PDB entry 6F3O | X-ray diffraction, 1.75 A resolution | chains A and C of the 4 polymer chains in the assembly

[Chain A (and C)]
Name: Adenosylhomocysteinase
Organism: Pseudomonas aeruginosa (strain ATCC 15692 / DSM 22644 / CIP 104116 / JCM 14847 / LMG 12228 / 1C / PRS 101 / PAO1)
Notes: EC 3.3.1.1; chain C of this document is another copy of the same molecule, construct and numbering; everything in this record applies to it too
Reference sequence: Q9I685 (SAHH_PSEAE); residue numbers follow UniProt; this construct covers 1-469
Sequence (472 residues; row label = number of the first residue in the row; numbers below 1 keep their minus sign (Ser-2 is residue -2)):
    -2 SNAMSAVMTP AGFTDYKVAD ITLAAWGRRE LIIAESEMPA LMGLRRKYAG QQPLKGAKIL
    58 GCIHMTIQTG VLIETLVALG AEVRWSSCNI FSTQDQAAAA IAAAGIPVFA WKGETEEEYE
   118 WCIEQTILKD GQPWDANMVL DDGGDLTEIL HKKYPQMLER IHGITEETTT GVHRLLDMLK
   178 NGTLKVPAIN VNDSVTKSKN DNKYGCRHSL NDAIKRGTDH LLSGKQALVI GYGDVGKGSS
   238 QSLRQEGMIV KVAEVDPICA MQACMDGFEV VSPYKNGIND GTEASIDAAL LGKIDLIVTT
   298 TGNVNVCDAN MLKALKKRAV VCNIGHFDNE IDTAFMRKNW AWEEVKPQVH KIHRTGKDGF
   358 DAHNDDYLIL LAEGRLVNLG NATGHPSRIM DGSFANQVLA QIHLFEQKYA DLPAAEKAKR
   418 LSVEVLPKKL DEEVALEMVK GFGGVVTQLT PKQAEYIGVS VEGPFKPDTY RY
Disordered / not traced: -2 to 9
Differences from the reference sequence: expression tag (-2 to 0)
UniProt features mapped onto this chain:
  - binding site (substrate): Thr63, Asp139, Glu164, Lys194, Asp198
  - binding site (NAD(+)): Thr165 to Thr167, Asn199, Gly228 to Gly233, Glu251, Asn300, Ile321 to His323, Asn375
Ion coordination: K+: Gln65, Thr380, His382; Zn2+: Cys85, Asp139, His323
Small-molecule neighbours:
  - adenine (ADE): Ile60, His61, Thr63, Gln65, Thr66, Asn375, Leu376, Thr380, Gly381, His382, Met387, Phe391
  - NAD (nicotinamide-adenine-dinucleotide), molecule 1: Thr165, Thr166, Thr167, Lys194, Asp198, Asn199, Cys203, Ile227, Gly228, Tyr229, Gly230, Asp231, Val232, Gly233, Ala250, Glu251, Val252, Asp253, Cys256, Thr297, Thr298, Gly299, Asn300, Val303, Ile321, Gly322, His323, Leu373, Asn375, His382
  - NAD, molecule 2: Leu446, Gln450, Ile454, Lys463, Tyr467
Reported in the primary citation:
  - K+ coordination: Gln65, Thr380, His382
  - Zn2+ coordination: Cys85, Asp139, His323
  - binding site for adenine: Gln65
  - conformationally variable residues (side-chain flip): His323
  - mutagenesis - Q65A: decreased catalytic activity on K+ ions
  - mutagenesis - Q65A: decreased binding to adenosine

[Interface between chain A and chain C]
Contacting residue pairs (72):
  Trp23(A) - Val342(C)
  Trp23(A) - Lys343(C)
  Arg26(A) - Glu340(C)
  Arg26(A) - Glu341(C)  hydrogen bond (side chain-backbone)
  Arg26(A) - Val342(C)  hydrogen bond (side chain-backbone)
  Glu27(A) - Lys343(C)
  Ile29(A) - Ala359(C)
  Ile29(A) - His360(C)
  Ile30(A) - His217(C)
  Ser33(A) - Arg315(C)
  Ser33(A) - Tyr364(C)
  Glu34(A) - His217(C)  salt bridge
  Glu34(A) - Lys222(C)  salt bridge
  Arg204(A) - Gln242(C)  hydrogen bond (side chain-backbone)
  Arg204(A) - Glu243(C)
  Arg204(A) - Gly244(C)
  His205(A) - Lys212(C)  hydrogen bond (backbone-side chain)
  His205(A) - His217(C)
  His205(A) - Leu218(C)
  Asn208(A) - Lys212(C)  hydrogen bond
  Asn208(A) - Glu243(C)
  Asp209(A) - Lys212(C)
  Lys212(A) - His205(C)  hydrogen bond (side chain-backbone)
  Lys212(A) - Asn208(C)  hydrogen bond
  Lys212(A) - Asp209(C)
  Lys212(A) - Arg213(C)  hydrogen bond (backbone-side chain)
  Arg213(A) - Lys212(C)  hydrogen bond (side chain-backbone)
  Arg213(A) - Arg213(C)
  Arg213(A) - Asp216(C)  salt bridge
  Asp216(A) - Arg213(C)  salt bridge
  Asp216(A) - Thr380(C)  hydrogen bond
  Asp216(A) - Pro383(C)
  His217(A) - Ile30(C)
  His217(A) - Glu34(C)
  His217(A) - His205(C)
  Leu218(A) - His205(C)
  Leu218(A) - Pro383(C)
  Leu218(A) - Arg385(C)
  Leu218(A) - Ile386(C)  hydrophobic
  Leu218(A) - Phe439(C)  hydrophobic
  Ser220(A) - Arg204(C)
  Ser220(A) - Phe439(C)
  Gly221(A) - Phe439(C)
  Lys222(A) - Glu34(C)  salt bridge
  Lys222(A) - Arg385(C)
  Gln242(A) - Arg204(C)  hydrogen bond (backbone-side chain)
  Gln242(A) - Gln242(C)
  Gln242(A) - Glu243(C)  hydrogen bond
  Glu243(A) - Arg204(C)
  Glu243(A) - Asn208(C)
  Glu243(A) - Gln242(C)  hydrogen bond
  Gly244(A) - Arg204(C)
  Arg315(A) - Ser33(C)
  Glu340(A) - Arg26(C)
  Glu341(A) - Arg26(C)  hydrogen bond (backbone-side chain)
  Val342(A) - Trp23(C)
  Val342(A) - Arg26(C)  hydrogen bond (backbone-side chain)
  Lys343(A) - Trp23(C)
  Lys343(A) - Glu27(C)
  Ala359(A) - Ile29(C)
  His360(A) - Ile29(C)
  Tyr364(A) - Ile30(C)
  Tyr364(A) - Ser33(C)
  Thr380(A) - Asp216(C)  hydrogen bond
  Pro383(A) - Asp216(C)
  Pro383(A) - Leu218(C)
  Arg385(A) - Leu218(C)
  Arg385(A) - Lys222(C)
  Ile386(A) - Leu218(C)  hydrophobic
  Phe439(A) - Leu218(C)  hydrophobic
  Phe439(A) - Ser220(C)
  Phe439(A) - Gly221(C)
Also at the interface, not in a pair above, chain A (38 interface residues in all): Leu219, Lys348, Ser384
Also at the interface, not in a pair above, chain C (38 interface residues in all): Leu219, Lys348, Ser384

[Overview]
Chain A and chain C each contribute 38 residues to their interface, with 16 hydrogen bonds and 5 salt bridges.
Among the polar pairs are Glu34(A)-His217(C), Glu34(A)-Lys222(C) and Arg213(A)-Asp216(C). Bound to chain A:
NAD and adenine. The paper reports a binding site for adenine at Gln65(A); Q65A of chain A reduces catalytic
activity on K+ ions.
Both chains are Adenosylhomocysteinase (Pseudomonas aeruginosa (strain ATCC 15692 / DSM 22644 / CIP 104116 /
JCM 14847 / LMG 12228 / 1C / PRS 101 / PAO1)). Entry 6F3O (Crystal structure of S-adenosyl-L-homocysteine
hydrolase from Pseudomonas aeruginosa complexed with adenine, K+ and Zn2+ cations) was determined by X-ray
diffraction together with 6F3M, 6F3N, 6F3P and 6F3Q from the same study.
